PDB entry 8RHJ | X-ray diffraction, 3.05 A resolution | chains O and P of the 34 polymer chains in the assembly

Chain O:
Molecule: Proteasome subunit alpha type-2
From: Saccharomyces cerevisiae
Reference sequence: P23639 (PSA2_YEAST); numbering as in UniProt (aligned over 1-250)
Sequence (250 residues; row label = number of the first residue in the row):
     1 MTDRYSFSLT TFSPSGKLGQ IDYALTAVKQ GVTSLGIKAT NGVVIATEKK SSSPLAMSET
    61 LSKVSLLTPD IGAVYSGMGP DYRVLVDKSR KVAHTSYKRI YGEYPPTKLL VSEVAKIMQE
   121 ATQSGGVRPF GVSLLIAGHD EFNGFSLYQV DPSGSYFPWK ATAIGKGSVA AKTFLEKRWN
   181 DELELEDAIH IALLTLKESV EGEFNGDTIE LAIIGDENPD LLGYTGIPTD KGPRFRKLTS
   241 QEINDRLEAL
UniProt features mapped onto this chain:
  - cross-link: K108 (Glycyl lysine isopeptide (Lys-Gly) (interchain with G-Cter in ubiquitin))

Chain P:
Molecule: Proteasome subunit alpha type-3
From: Saccharomyces cerevisiae
Reference sequence: P23638 (PSA3_YEAST); residues 0-257 here correspond to UniProt positions 1-258 (UniProt number = residue number + 1)
Sequence (258 residues; each row starts with the number of its first residue; numbering starts at 0):
     0 MGSRRYDSRT TIFSPEGRLY QVEYALESIS HAGTAIGIMA SDGIVLAAER KVTSTLLEQD
    60 TSTEKLYKLN DKIAVAVAGL TADAEILINT ARIHAQNYLK TYNEDIPVEI LVRRLSDIKQ
   120 GYTQHGGLRP FGVSFIYAGY DDRYGYQLYT SNPSGNYTGW KAISVGANTS AAQTLLQMDY
   180 KDDMKVDDAI ELALKTLSKT TDSSALTYDR LEFATIRKGA NDGEVYQKIF KPQEIKDILV
   240 KTGITKKDED EEADEDMK
Not modelled in the structure: 0, 245-257
UniProt features mapped onto this chain:
  - cross-link (Glycyl lysine isopeptide (Lys-Gly)): K99 (interchain with G-Cter in ubiquitin), K198 (interchain with G-Cter in ubiquitin), K230 (interchain with G-Cter in ubiquitin)

Interface between chain O and chain P:
Pairs across the interface (61; chain O residue first):
  R4(O) - S2(P)  hydrogen bond (backbone-side chain)
  Y5(O) - S2(P)
  Y5(O) - Y5(P)
  S6(O) - G125(P)
  S6(O) - L127(P)
  F7(O) - S2(P)
  F7(O) - Y5(P)
  F7(O) - D6(P)
  F7(O) - G126(P)
  S8(O) - G126(P)  hydrogen bond (backbone-backbone)
  S8(O) - L127(P)
  S8(O) - R128(P)  hydrogen bond (side chain-backbone)
  T10(O) - R128(P)
  T11(O) - S7(P)
  T11(O) - T9(P)
  T11(O) - Q20(P)
  F12(O) - Q20(P)
  F12(O) - Y23(P)
  F12(O) - A24(P)  hydrophobic
  F12(O) - S27(P)
  F12(O) - R128(P)
  F12(O) - P129(P)
  F12(O) - G131(P)
  S13(O) - Y23(P)
  P14(O) - Y23(P)  hydrophobic
  P14(O) - E26(P)
  S15(O) - E26(P)
  S15(O) - H30(P)
  G16(O) - Y23(P)
  G16(O) - S27(P)  hydrogen bond (backbone-side chain)
  K38(O) - E57(P)  salt bridge
  S112(O) - E84(P)  hydrogen bond
  K116(O) - I85(P)
  Q119(O) - A81(P)
  Q119(O) - D82(P)  hydrogen bond
  Q119(O) - I85(P)
  Q119(O) - R128(P)
  T122(O) - R128(P)  hydrogen bond (backbone-side chain)
  Q123(O) - Y121(P)
  Q123(O) - L127(P)
  Q123(O) - R128(P)  hydrogen bond (side chain-backbone)
  Q123(O) - F130(P)
  Y148(O) - T60(P)
  S153(O) - A81(P)
  G154(O) - A81(P)
  S155(O) - A81(P)
  Y156(O) - E84(P)  hydrogen bond
  F157(O) - L56(P)  hydrophobic
  P158(O) - L56(P)
  P158(O) - E57(P)  hydrogen bond (backbone-backbone)
  P158(O) - T60(P)
  P158(O) - S61(P)
  W159(O) - S53(P)
  W159(O) - L55(P)
  W159(O) - L56(P)
  K160(O) - T54(P)
  K160(O) - L55(P)  hydrogen bond (backbone-backbone)
  K160(O) - E57(P)
  A161(O) - L55(P)
  L175(O) - L55(P)  hydrophobic
  E176(O) - T54(P)
Other interface residues (no listed pair), chain O (34 interface residues in all): L18, S124, G125, W179
Other interface residues (no listed pair), chain P (32 interface residues in all): L79, T80

In short:
34 residues of chain O and 32 residues of chain P are in contact, with 11 hydrogen bonds and 1 salt bridge.
Polar contacts include K38(O)-E57(P), R4(O)-S2(P) and S8(O)-R128(P).
Here chain O is Proteasome subunit alpha type-2 and chain P is Proteasome subunit alpha type-3, both from
Saccharomyces cerevisiae. Entry 8RHJ (Yeast 20S proteasome in complex with a macrocyclic oxindole epoxyketone
(compound 5)) was determined by X-ray diffraction (same publication as 8RHK and 8RHL).
